2WL5 - chains B and D of the 4 polymer chains in the assembly; structure by X-ray diffraction, 1.80 A resolution.

[Chain B]
Molecule: Acetyl-CoA acetyltransferase
From: Zoogloea ramigera
Notes: EC 2.3.1.9
Reference sequence: P07097 (THIL_ZOORA); the construct has insertions or renumbered stretches relative to UniProt, so the offset changes along the chain: 1-10 = UniProt 2-11; 12-392 = UniProt 12-392
Chain sequence (392 residues; each row starts with the number of its first residue):
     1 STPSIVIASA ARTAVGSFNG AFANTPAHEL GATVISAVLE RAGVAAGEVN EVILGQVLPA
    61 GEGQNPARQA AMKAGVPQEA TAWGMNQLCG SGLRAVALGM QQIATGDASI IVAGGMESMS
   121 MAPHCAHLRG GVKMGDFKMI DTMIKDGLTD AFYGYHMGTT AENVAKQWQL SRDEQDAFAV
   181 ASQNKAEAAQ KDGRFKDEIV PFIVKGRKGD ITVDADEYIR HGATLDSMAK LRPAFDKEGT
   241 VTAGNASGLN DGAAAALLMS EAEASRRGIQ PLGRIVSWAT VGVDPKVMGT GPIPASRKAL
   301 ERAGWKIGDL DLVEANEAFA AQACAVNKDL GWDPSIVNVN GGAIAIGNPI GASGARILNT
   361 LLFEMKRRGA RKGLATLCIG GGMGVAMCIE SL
Disordered / not traced: 1-3
Sequence notes: engineered mutation Asn348 (His in P07097)
Modified residues: Cys89 (s-hydroxycysteine; CSO)
Residues lining bound ligands: coenzyme A (COA): Cys89, Leu148, His156, Met157, Gln183, Arg220, Ser227, Met228, Leu231, Ala234, Phe235, Thr242, Ala243, Gly244, Ala246, Ser247, Gly248, Leu249, Met288, Ala318, Phe319, Asn348
UniProt features mapped onto this chain:
  - active site: Cys89 (Acyl-thioester intermediate), Cys378 (Proton acceptor)

[Chain D]
Molecule: Acetyl-CoA acetyltransferase
From: Zoogloea ramigera
Notes: EC 2.3.1.9
Reference sequence: P07097 (THIL_ZOORA); the construct has insertions or renumbered stretches relative to UniProt, so the offset changes along the chain: 1-10 = UniProt 2-11; 12-392 = UniProt 12-392
Chain sequence (392 residues; row label = number of the first residue in the row):
     1 STPSIVIASA ARTAVGSFNG AFANTPAHEL GATVISAVLE RAGVAAGEVN EVILGQVLPA
    61 GEGQNPARQA AMKAGVPQEA TAWGMNQLCG SGLRAVALGM QQIATGDASI IVAGGMESMS
   121 MAPHCAHLRG GVKMGDFKMI DTMIKDGLTD AFYGYHMGTT AENVAKQWQL SRDEQDAFAV
   181 ASQNKAEAAQ KDGRFKDEIV PFIVKGRKGD ITVDADEYIR HGATLDSMAK LRPAFDKEGT
   241 VTAGNASGLN DGAAAALLMS EAEASRRGIQ PLGRIVSWAT VGVDPKVMGT GPIPASRKAL
   301 ERAGWKIGDL DLVEANEAFA AQACAVNKDL GWDPSIVNVN GGAIAIGNPI GASGARILNT
   361 LLFEMKRRGA RKGLATLCIG GGMGVAMCIE SL
Disordered / not traced: 1-3
Sequence notes: engineered mutation Asn348 (His in P07097)
UniProt features mapped onto this chain:
  - active site: Cys89 (Acyl-thioester intermediate), Cys378 (Proton acceptor)

[Interface between chain B and chain D]
Residue-residue contacts (15):
  Leu128(B) - Gly131(D)
  Leu128(B) - Val132(D)  hydrogen bond (backbone-backbone)
  Leu128(B) - Phe137(D)  hydrophobic
  Arg129(B) - Gly131(D)
  Arg129(B) - Val132(D)
  Arg129(B) - Lys133(D)  hydrogen bond (side chain-backbone)
  Arg129(B) - Met134(D)
  Gly131(B) - Leu128(D)
  Gly131(B) - Arg129(D)
  Gly131(B) - Gly131(D)
  Val132(B) - Leu128(D)  hydrogen bond (backbone-backbone)
  Val132(B) - Arg129(D)
  Lys133(B) - Arg129(D)  hydrogen bond (backbone-side chain)
  Met134(B) - Arg129(D)
  Phe137(B) - Leu128(D)  hydrophobic
Other interface residues (no listed pair), chain B (8 interface residues in all): Gly130
Other interface residues (no listed pair), chain D (8 interface residues in all): Gly130

[Overview]
Chain B and chain D each contribute 8 residues to their interface, with 4 hydrogen bonds. Polar pairs include
Arg129(B)-Lys133(D), Lys133(B)-Arg129(D) and Leu128(B)-Val132(D). Ligands of chain B: coenzyme A.
Chain B is Acetyl-CoA acetyltransferase and chain D is Acetyl-CoA acetyltransferase, both from Zoogloea
ramigera; the structure, Biosynthetic thiolase from Z. ramigera. complex of the H348N mutant with coenzyme A,
was determined by X-ray diffraction (same publication as 2WKT, 2WKU, 2WKV, 2WL4 and 2WL6).
